Entry 2OMG (X-ray diffraction, 1.52 A resolution); this record covers chains E and F of the 6 polymer chains in the assembly.

# Chain E
Name: Insulin A chain
Source organism: Homo sapiens
UniProtKB: P01308 (INS_HUMAN); residues 1-21 here correspond to UniProt positions 90-110 (UniProt number = residue number + 89)
Amino-acid sequence (21 residues; numbered 1 to 21; the number before each row is that of its first residue):
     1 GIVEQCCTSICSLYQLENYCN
Disulfide bonds: Cys-6/Cys-11
Modified residues: Gly-1 (N-carbamoyl-glycine; EJJ)
Small-molecule neighbours:
  - m-cresol (CRS): Cys-6, Ser-9, Ile-10, Cys-11, Leu-16
  - urea (URE): Gln-5, Ser-9, Ile-10, Cys-11, Gln-15

# Chain F
Name: Insulin B chain
Source organism: Homo sapiens
UniProtKB: P01308 (INS_HUMAN); residues 1-30 here correspond to UniProt positions 25-54 (UniProt number = residue number + 24)
Amino-acid sequence (30 residues; each row starts with the number of its first residue):
     1 XVNQHLCGSHLVEALYLVCGERGFFYTPKT
Disordered / not traced: 29-30
Modified residues: ING (D-[(amino)carbonyl]phenylalanine) at position 1
Construct notes: conflict ING_1 (Phe25 in P01308)
Bound ions: Zn2+: His-10 (shared with 1 residue of chain B; 1 residue of chain D)
Small-molecule neighbours:
  - m-cresol (CRS), molecule 1: Val-2, His-5, Leu-6, Leu-17
  - m-cresol (CRS), molecule 2: Cys-7, His-10, Leu-11, Ala-14
  - urea (URE), molecule 1: Val-2, Asn-3, Leu-6
  - urea (URE), molecule 2: Asn-3, Gln-4, Leu-6, Cys-7

# Chain E / chain F interface
Residue-residue contacts - 23 pairs, chain E then chain F:
  Ile-2(E) / Leu-15(F)  hydrophobic
  Ile-2(E) / Tyr-26(F)  hydrophobic
  Ile-2(E) / Pro-28(F)
  Val-3(E) / Gln-4(F)
  Val-3(E) / Tyr-26(F)
  Cys-6(E) / Leu-11(F)  hydrophobic
  Cys-7(E) / Cys-7(F)  disulfide
  Cys-7(E) / Leu-11(F)  hydrophobic
  Leu-13(E) / Val-18(F)
  Leu-16(E) / Leu-11(F)  hydrophobic
  Leu-16(E) / Ala-14(F)  hydrophobic
  Leu-16(E) / Leu-15(F)
  Glu-17(E) / Val-18(F)
  Glu-17(E) / Arg-22(F)  salt bridge
  Tyr-19(E) / Leu-15(F)  hydrophobic
  Tyr-19(E) / Phe-24(F)
  Cys-20(E) / Cys-19(F)  disulfide
  Cys-20(E) / Arg-22(F)
  Cys-20(E) / Gly-23(F)
  Asn-21(E) / Arg-22(F)  hydrogen bond (side chain-backbone)
  Asn-21(E) / Gly-23(F)  hydrogen bond (backbone-backbone)
  Asn-21(E) / Phe-24(F)
  Asn-21(E) / Phe-25(F)
Also at the interface, not in a pair above, chain E (11 interface residues in all): Gly-1
Inter-chain disulfides: Cys-7(E)/Cys-7(F), Cys-20(E)/Cys-19(F)

# Summary
11 residues of chain E and 13 residues of chain F are in contact; the contacts include 2 disulfide bonds, 2
hydrogen bonds and 1 salt bridge. Polar pairs include Glu-17(E)/Arg-22(F), Asn-21(E)/Arg-22(F) and
Asn-21(E)/Gly-23(F). One m-cresol molecule is bound between chain E and chain F.
Chain E is Insulin A chain and chain F is Insulin B chain, both from Homo sapiens; the structure, Structure of
human insulin cocrystallized with protamine and urea, was determined by X-ray diffraction (same publication as
2OMH and 2OMI).
